Entry 3CO2 (X-ray diffraction, 2.90 A resolution); this record covers chains A and D of the 4 polymer chains in the assembly.

Chain A (and D):
Protein: Mlotik1 ion channel protein
Source organism: Mesorhizobium loti
Notes: fragment: cyclic-nucleotide binding domain; chain D of this document is another copy of the same molecule, construct and numbering; everything in this record applies to it too
Reference sequence: Q98GN8 (Q98GN8_RHILO); residues 216-355 here = UniProt positions 216-355
Chain sequence (140 residues; row label = number of the first residue in the row):
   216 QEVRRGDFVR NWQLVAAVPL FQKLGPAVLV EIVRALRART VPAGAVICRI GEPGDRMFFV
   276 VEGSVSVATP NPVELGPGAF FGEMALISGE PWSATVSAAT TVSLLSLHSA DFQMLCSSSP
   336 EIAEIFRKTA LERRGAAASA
Disordered / not traced: 216-220, 347-355 (chain D: 216-218, 348-355)
Differences from the reference sequence: engineered mutation Trp307 (Arg in Q98GN8)
Curated features (UniProtKB/Swiss-Prot):
  - binding site (3',5'-cyclic AMP): Gly297, Glu298, Arg348
From the paper describing this entry:
  - conformationally variable residues (domain motion, helix shift, loop rearrangement, side-chain flip): Phe236, Glu298, Met299, Leu301, Phe327, Leu330, Phe341
  - contacts within the chain: Gly266-Trp307 (backbone contact), Leu301-Phe327

Chain A / chain D interface:
Contacting residue pairs - 37 pairs, chain A then chain D:
  Gly278(A) - Ala232(D)
  Ser279(A) - Ala232(D)  hydrogen bond (side chain-backbone)
  Ser279(A) - Pro234(D)
  Ser279(A) - Phe295(D)
  Val282(A) - Leu290(D)  hydrophobic
  Thr284(A) - Thr284(D)
  Thr284(A) - Asn286(D)
  Thr284(A) - Val288(D)
  Pro285(A) - Thr284(D)
  Pro285(A) - Ser308(D)
  Pro285(A) - Ala309(D)  hydrophobic
  Pro287(A) - Phe295(D)
  Pro287(A) - Phe296(D)
  Val288(A) - Val282(D)  hydrophobic
  Val288(A) - Leu290(D)  hydrophobic
  Val288(A) - Ala294(D)  hydrophobic
  Val288(A) - Phe295(D)
  Val288(A) - Phe296(D)  hydrophobic
  Glu289(A) - Pro234(D)
  Glu289(A) - Ala294(D)
  Glu289(A) - Phe295(D)  hydrogen bond (backbone-backbone)
  Glu289(A) - Glu298(D)
  Leu290(A) - Leu290(D)  hydrophobic
  Leu290(A) - Gly293(D)
  Leu290(A) - Ala294(D)  hydrophobic
  Gly291(A) - Gly293(D)  hydrogen bond (backbone-backbone)
  Gly291(A) - Phe295(D)
  Pro292(A) - Gln228(D)
  Pro292(A) - Leu229(D)
  Pro292(A) - Ala232(D)
  Ala294(A) - Pro292(D)
  Ala294(A) - Gly293(D)
  Ser308(A) - Asn286(D)
  Ala309(A) - Val288(D)  hydrophobic
  Ala314(A) - Pro234(D)  hydrophobic
  Thr315(A) - Pro234(D)
  Thr315(A) - Gln237(D)
Other interface residues (no listed pair), chain A (17 interface residues in all): Phe295
Other interface residues (no listed pair), chain D (21 interface residues in all): Pro287, Gly291, Gly297

Summary:
17 residues of chain A and 21 residues of chain D are in contact; the contacts include 3 hydrogen bonds. Among
the polar pairs are Ser279(A)-Ala232(D), Glu289(A)-Phe295(D) and Gly291(A)-Gly293(D). The paper reports
conformational variability at Phe236(A), Glu298(A) and Met299(A) among others; contacts within the chain
involving Gly266(A), Trp307(A) and Leu301(A) among others.
Both chains are Mlotik1 ion channel protein (Mesorhizobium loti). Entry 3CO2 (Mlotik1 ion channel
cyclic-nucleotide binding domain mutant) was determined by X-ray diffraction (same publication as 3CL1 and
3CLP).
